7PIR - chains C and 5 of the 54 polymer chains in the assembly; structure by electron microscopy, 12.10 A resolution (very low resolution: no residue pairs are listed; an interface is given only as per-side residue counts).

== Chain C ==
Molecule: 30S ribosomal protein S4
Source organism: Mycoplasma pneumoniae M129
UniProtKB: P46775 (RS4_MYCPN); numbering as in UniProt (aligned over 1-205)
Sequence (205 residues; each row starts with the number of its first residue):
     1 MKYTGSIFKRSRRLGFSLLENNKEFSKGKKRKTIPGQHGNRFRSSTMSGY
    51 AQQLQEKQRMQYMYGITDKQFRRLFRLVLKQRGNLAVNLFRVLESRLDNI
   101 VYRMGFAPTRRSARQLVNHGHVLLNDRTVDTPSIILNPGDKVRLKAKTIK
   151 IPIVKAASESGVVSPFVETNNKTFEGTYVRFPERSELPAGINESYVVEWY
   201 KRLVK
Unresolved in the structure: 204-205

== Chain 5 ==
Molecule: 16S ribosomal RNA
Source organism: Mycoplasma pneumoniae M129
Sequence (1520 nucleotides; each row starts with the number of its first residue):
     1 UUUUUCUGAGAGUUUGAUCCUGGCUCAGGAUUAACGCUGGCGGCAUGCCU
    51 AAUACAUGCAAGUCGAUCGAAAGUAGUAAUACUUUAGAGGCGAACGGGUG
   101 AGUAACACGUAUCCAAUCUACCUUAUAAUGGGGGAUAACUAGUUGAAAGA
   151 CUAGCUAAUACCGCAUAAGAACUUUGGUUCGCAUGAAUCAAAGUUGAAAG
   201 GACCUGCAAGGGUUCGUUAUUUGAUGAGGGUGCGCCAUAUCAGCUAGUUG
   251 GUGGGGUAACGGCCUACCAAGGCAAUGACGUGUAGCUAUGCUGAGAAGUA
   301 GAAUAGCCACAAUGGGACUGAGACACGGCCCAUACUCCUACGGGAGGCAG
   351 CAGUAGGGAAUUUUUCACAAUGAGCGAAAGCUUGAUGGAGCAAUGCCGCG
   401 UGAACGAUGAAGGUCUUUAAGAUUGUAAAGUUCUUUUAUUUGGGAAGAAU
   451 GACUUUAGCAGGUAAUGGCUAGAGUUUGACUGUACCAUUUUGAAUAAGUG
   501 ACGACUAACUAUGUGCCAGCAGUCGCGGUAAUACAUAGGUCGCAAGCGUU
   551 AUCCGGAUUUAUUGGGCGUAAAGCAAGCGCAGGCGGAUUGAAAAGUCUGG
   601 UGUUAAAGGCAGCUGCUUAACAGUUGUAUGCAUUGGAAACUAUUAAUCUA
   651 GAGUGUGGUAGGGAGUUUUGGAAUUUCAUGUGGAGCGGUGAAAUGCGUAG
   701 AUAUAUGAAGGAACACCAGUGGCGAAGGCGAAAACUUAGGCCAUUACUGA
   751 CGCUUAGGCUUGAAAGUGUGGGGAGCAAAUAGGAUUAGAUACCCUAGUAG
   801 UCCACACCGUAAACGAUAGAUACUAGCUGUCGGGGCGAUCCCCUCGGUAG
   851 UGAAGUUAACACAUUAAGUAUCUCGCCUGGGUAGUACAUUCGCAAGAAUG
   901 AAACUCAAACGGAAUUGACGGGGACCCGCACAAGUGGUGGAGCAUGUUGC
   951 UUAAUUCGACGGUACACGAAAAACCUUACCUAGACUUGACAUCCUUGGCA
  1001 AAGUUAUGGAAACAUAAUGGAGGUUAACCGAGUGACAGGUGGUGCAUGGU
  1051 UGUCGUCAGCUCGUGUCGUGAGAUGUUGGGUUAAGUCCCGCAACGAGCGC
  1101 AACCCUUAUCGUUAGUUACAUUGUCUAGCGAGACUGCUAAUGCAAAUUGG
  1151 AGGAAGGAAGGGAUGACGUCAAAUCAUCAUGCCCCUUAUGUCUAGGGCUG
  1201 CAAACGUGCUACAAUGGCCAAUACAAACAGUCGCCAGCUUGUAAAAGUGA
  1251 GCAAAUCUGUAAAGUUGGUCUCAGUUCGGAUUGAGGGCUGCAAUUCGUCC
  1301 UCAUGAAGUCGGAAUCACUAGUAAUCGCGAAUCAGCUAUGUCGCGGUGAA
  1351 UACGUUCUCGGGUCUUGUACACACCGCCCGUCAAACUAUGAAAGCUGGUA
  1401 AUAUUUAAAAACGUGUUGCUAACCAUUAGGAAGCGCAUGUCAAGGAUAGC
  1451 ACCGGUGAUUGGAGUUAAGUCGUAACAAGGUACCCCUACGAGAACGUGGG
  1501 GGUGGAUCACCUCCUUUCUA
Unresolved in the structure: 1-4, 181-184, 1020-1027, 1510-1520

== Chain C / chain 5 interface ==
At this resolution (12 A) residue pairs are not listed: 72 residues of chain C and 64 of chain 5 lie at the interface.

== Summary ==
The interface between chain C and chain 5 involves 72 residues on one side and 64 on the other.
Here chain C is 30S ribosomal protein S4 and chain 5 is 16S ribosomal RNA, both from Mycoplasma pneumoniae
M129. Entry 7PIR (70S ribosome with A*- and P/E-site tRNAs in pseudouridimycin-treated Mycoplasma pneumoniae
cells) was determined by electron microscopy together with 7OOC, 7OOD, 7P6Z, 7PAH, 7PAI, 7PAJ and 23 further
entries from the same study.
